PDB entry 2K8M | solution NMR | chains A and B of the 4 polymer chains in the assembly

[Chain A]
Name: Putative uncharacterized protein
Source organism: Homo sapiens
Reference sequence: Q6AI31 (Q6AI31_HUMAN); residues 3-128 here correspond to UniProt positions 143-268 (UniProt number = residue number + 140)
Sequence (128 residues; each row starts with the number of its first residue):
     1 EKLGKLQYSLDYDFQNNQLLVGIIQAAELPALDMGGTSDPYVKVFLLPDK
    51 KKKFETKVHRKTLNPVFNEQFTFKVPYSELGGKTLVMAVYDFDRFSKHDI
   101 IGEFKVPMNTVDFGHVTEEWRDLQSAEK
Sequence notes: expression tag (1-2)

[Chain B]
Name: Protein S100-A13
Source organism: Homo sapiens
Reference sequence: Q99584 (S10AD_HUMAN); residue numbers follow UniProt; this construct covers 1-98
Sequence (98 residues; row label = number of the first residue in the row):
     1 MAAEPLTELEESIETVVTTFFTFARQEGRKDSLSVNEFKELVTQQLPHLL
    51 KDVGSLDEKMKSLDVNQDSELKFNEYWRLIGELAKEIRKKKDLKIRKK
Swiss-Prot annotation at these positions:
  - binding site (Ca(2+)): Ser32, Glu37, Asp64, Asn66, Asp68, Glu70, Glu75
  - modified residue: Ser32 (Phosphoserine)

[Interface between chain A and chain B]
Residue-residue contacts - 20 pairs, chain A then chain B:
  Asp33(A) - Lys51(B)
  Asp33(A) - Lys91(B)
  Met34(A) - Lys91(B)
  Gly35(A) - Lys91(B)
  Gly35(A) - Lys94(B)
  Gly35(A) - Ile95(B)
  Gly36(A) - Lys94(B)
  Gly36(A) - Ile95(B)
  Thr37(A) - Lys91(B)
  Asp93(A) - Lys51(B)
  Arg94(A) - Asp52(B)
  Arg94(A) - Val53(B)
  Arg94(A) - Gly54(B)
  Arg94(A) - Ser55(B)
  Arg94(A) - Glu58(B)
  Arg94(A) - Lys59(B)
  Phe95(A) - Pro47(B)
  Phe95(A) - Lys51(B)
  Phe95(A) - Asp52(B)
  Phe95(A) - Val53(B)
Interface residues without a listed pair, chain A (10 interface residues in all): Lys61, Leu63
Interface residues without a listed pair, chain B (13 interface residues in all): Arg96, Lys97

[Overview]
The interface between chain A and chain B involves 10 residues on one side and 13 on the other. UniProt lists
7 Ca2+-binding residues on chain B.
Here chain A is Putative uncharacterized protein and chain B is Protein S100-A13, both from Homo sapiens.
Entry 2K8M (S100A13-C2A binary complex structure) was determined by solution NMR.
